4LB5 - chains A and C of the 3 polymer chains in the assembly; structure by X-ray diffraction, 2.00 A resolution.

# Chain A
Molecule: Protein kinase containing Z-DNA binding domains
From: Danio rerio
Notes: EC 2.7.11.1; fragment: Zalpha domain
Reference sequence: Q5NE14 (Q5NE14_DANRE); residues 5-70 here = UniProt positions 5-70
Amino-acid sequence (72 residues; row label = number of the first residue in the row; numbers below 1 keep their minus sign (Gly-1 is residue -1)):
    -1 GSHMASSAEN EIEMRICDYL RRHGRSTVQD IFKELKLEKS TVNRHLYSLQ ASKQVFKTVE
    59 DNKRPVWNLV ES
Unresolved in the structure: -1 to 8, 58-60, 69-70
Construct notes: expression tag (-1 to 4)
What the authors report for this chain:
  - binding site for the 13-nt DNA strand (chain C): Gln27, Phe30, Lys31, Lys37, Asn41, Arg42, Tyr45, Arg62, Trp65
  - specificity-determining residues: Tyr45
  - mutagenesis - Q27A: unchanged binding to DNA
  - mutagenesis - Q27E, K31A: decreased binding to DNA

# Chain C
Molecule: 13-nt DNA strand
Sequence (13 nucleotides; row label = number of the first residue in the row; numbering starts at 0):
     0 TCGCGCGCGC GCG

# Chain A / chain C interface
Pairs across the interface (14; chain A residue first):
  Lys37(A) - DC3(C)  sugar contact
  Lys37(A) - DG4(C)  salt bridge to the phosphate
  Ser38(A) - DG4(C)  phosphate contact
  Asn41(A) - DC3(C)  phosphate contact
  Asn41(A) - DG4(C)  hydrogen bond to the phosphate
  Arg42(A) - DG4(C)  phosphate contact
  Arg42(A) - DC5(C)  salt bridge to the phosphate
  Tyr45(A) - DG2(C)  phosphate contact
  Tyr45(A) - DC3(C)  hydrogen bond to the phosphate
  Tyr45(A) - DG4(C)  base contact
  Lys61(A) - DG2(C)  sugar contact
  Arg62(A) - DG2(C)  salt bridge to the phosphate
  Pro63(A) - DG2(C)  phosphate contact
  Pro63(A) - DC3(C)  phosphate contact
Interface residues without a listed pair, chain A (9 interface residues in all): Gln27
Interface residues without a listed pair, chain C (5 interface residues in all): DC1

# In short
9 residues of chain A and 5 residues of chain C are in contact, with 2 hydrogen bonds and 3 salt bridges.
Polar contacts include Asn41(A)-DG4(C), Tyr45(A)-DC3(C) and Lys37(A)-DG4(C). The paper reports a binding site
for the 13-nt DNA strand (chain C) at Gln27(A), Phe30(A) and Lys31(A) among others; Q27E and K31A of chain A
reduce binding to DNA.
Here chain A is Protein kinase containing Z-DNA binding domains (Danio rerio) and chain C is a 13-nt DNA
strand. Entry 4LB5 (Crystal structure of PKZ Zalpha in complex with ds(CG)6 (hexagonal form)) was determined
by X-ray diffraction (same publication as 4LB6).
